5GIP - chains F and H of the 10 polymer chains in the assembly; structure by X-ray diffraction, 3.13 A resolution.

[Chain F]
Protein: Fibrillarin-like rRNA/tRNA 2'-O-methyltransferase
From: Sulfolobus solfataricus
Notes: EC 2.1.1.-
Reference sequence: A0A0E3JUC9 (A0A0E3JUC9_SULSF); numbering as in UniProt (aligned over 3-232)
Chain sequence (232 residues; numbered 1 to 232; the number before each row is that of its first residue):
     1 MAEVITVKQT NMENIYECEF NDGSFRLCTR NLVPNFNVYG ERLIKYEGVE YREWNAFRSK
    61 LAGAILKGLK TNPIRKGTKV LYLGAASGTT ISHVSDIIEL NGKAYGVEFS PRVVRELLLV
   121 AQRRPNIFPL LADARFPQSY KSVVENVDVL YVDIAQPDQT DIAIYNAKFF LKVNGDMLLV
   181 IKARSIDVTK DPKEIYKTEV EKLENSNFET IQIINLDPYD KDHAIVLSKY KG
Disordered / not traced: 1-4, 232
Construct notes: initiating methionine (1); expression tag (2)
Residues lining bound ligands: S-adenosylhomocysteine (SAH): Lys60, Tyr82, Gly84, Ala85, Ala86, Thr89, Thr90, Val107, Glu108, Phe109, Ser110, Val113, Ala132, Asp133, Ala134, Arg135, Asp153, Ile154, Ala155, Gln156, Lys182

[Chain H]
Molecule: C/d RNA
Sequence (41 nucleotides; each row starts with the number of its first residue):
     1 GGGAGUCUUG UGAUGAGAAC ACUCAUGGUC UGAAGACUCC C
Disordered / not traced: 1-7, 38-41

[Chain F / chain H interface]
Pairs across the interface - 15 pairs, chain F then chain H:
  Phe109(F) with U26(H), phosphate contact; G27(H), phosphate contact
  Ser110(F) with A25(H), hydrogen bond to the sugar
  Arg112(F) with C24(H), sugar contact
  Ala155(F) with U26(H), hydrogen bond to the sugar; G27(H), sugar contact
  Gln156(F) with G27(H), sugar contact
  Pro157(F) with G27(H), phosphate contact; G28(H), phosphate contact
  Arg184(F) with G27(H), hydrogen bond to the base; G28(H), sugar contact
  Ser185(F) with G27(H), hydrogen bond to the sugar; G28(H), sugar contact
  Asp187(F) with G28(H), sugar contact
  Val188(F) with G28(H), hydrogen bond to the sugar
Other interface residues (no listed pair), chain F (11 interface residues in all): Ile186

[In short]
Chain F and chain H form an interface of 11 and 5 residues respectively; the contacts include 5 hydrogen
bonds. Polar contacts include Arg184(F)-G27(H), Ser110(F)-A25(H) and Ala155(F)-U26(H). Ligands of chain F:
S-adenosylhomocysteine.
Here chain F is Fibrillarin-like rRNA/tRNA 2'-O-methyltransferase (Sulfolobus solfataricus) and chain H is C/d
RNA. Entry 5GIP (Crystal structure of box C/D RNP with 13 nt guide regions and 11 nt substrates) was
determined by X-ray diffraction, deposited together with 5GIN and 5GIO.
